2DH5 - chain A; structure by X-ray diffraction, 2.90 A resolution.

[Chain A]
Protein: tryptophan synthase beta subunit
From: Escherichia coli
Notes: EC 4.2.1.20
UniProt: P0A879 (TRPB_ECOLI); residues 1-397 here = UniProt positions 1-397
Amino-acid sequence (397 residues; each row starts with the number of its first residue):
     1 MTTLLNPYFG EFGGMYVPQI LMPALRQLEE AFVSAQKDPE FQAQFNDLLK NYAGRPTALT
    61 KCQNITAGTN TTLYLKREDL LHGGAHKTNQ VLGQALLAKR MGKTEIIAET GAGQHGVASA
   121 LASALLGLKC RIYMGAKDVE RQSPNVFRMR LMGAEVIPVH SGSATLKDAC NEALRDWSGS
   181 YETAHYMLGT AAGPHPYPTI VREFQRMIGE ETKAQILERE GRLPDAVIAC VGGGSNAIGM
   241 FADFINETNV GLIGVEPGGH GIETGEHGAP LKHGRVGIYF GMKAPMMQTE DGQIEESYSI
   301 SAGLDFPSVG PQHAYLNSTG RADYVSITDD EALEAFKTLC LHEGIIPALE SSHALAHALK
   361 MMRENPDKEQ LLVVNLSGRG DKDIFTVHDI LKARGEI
Not modelled in the structure: 1-2, 291-292
Covalent attachments: pyridoxal phosphate (PLP) linked to Lys87
Small-molecule neighbours: pyridoxal phosphate (PLP): Ala85, His86, Gln114, Thr190, Cys230, Val231, Gly232, Gly233, Gly234, Ser235, Asn236, Gly303, Leu304, Ala348, Glu350, Ser351, Ser377, Gly378
Swiss-Prot annotation at these positions:
  - active site: Cys62 (Nucleophile), His86 (Proton donor)
  - modified residue: Lys87 (N6-(pyridoxal phosphate)lysine)

[Overview]
Pyridoxal phosphate is covalently linked to Lys87. UniProt lists active-site residues Cys62 and His86.
Chain A is tryptophan synthase beta subunit (Escherichia coli); the structure, Crystal structure of E. coli
Holo-TrpB, was determined by X-ray diffraction, deposited together with 2DH6.
